Entry 7PEQ (electron microscopy, 35.00 A resolution (very low resolution: no residue pairs are listed; an interface is given only as per-side residue counts)); this record covers chains BG and BH of the 36 polymer chains in the assembly.

[Chain BG]
Protein: Nucleoporin SEH1
Source organism: Homo sapiens
UniProtKB: Q96EE3 (SEH1_HUMAN); residues 1-360 here = UniProt positions 1-360
Sequence (360 residues; row label = number of the first residue in the row):
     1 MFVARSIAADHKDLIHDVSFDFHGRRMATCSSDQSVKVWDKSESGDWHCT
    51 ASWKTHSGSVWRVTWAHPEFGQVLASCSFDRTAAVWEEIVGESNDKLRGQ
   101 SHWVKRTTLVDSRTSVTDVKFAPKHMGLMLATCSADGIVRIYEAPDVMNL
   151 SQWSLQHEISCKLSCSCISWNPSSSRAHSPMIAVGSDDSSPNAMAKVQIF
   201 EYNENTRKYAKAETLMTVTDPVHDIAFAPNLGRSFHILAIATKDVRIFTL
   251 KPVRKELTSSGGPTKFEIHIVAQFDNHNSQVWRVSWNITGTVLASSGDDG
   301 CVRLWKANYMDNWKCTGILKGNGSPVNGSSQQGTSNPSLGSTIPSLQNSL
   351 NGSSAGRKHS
Disordered / not traced: 1-4, 321-360
UniProt features mapped onto this chain:
  - modified residue (Phosphoserine): Ser-179, Ser-190
  - cross-link: Lys-12 (Glycyl lysine isopeptide (Lys-Gly) (interchain with G-Cter in SUMO2))

[Chain BH]
Protein: Nuclear pore complex protein Nup85
Source organism: Homo sapiens
UniProtKB: Q9BW27 (NUP85_HUMAN); residue numbers follow UniProt; this construct covers 1-656
Sequence (656 residues; each row starts with the number of its first residue):
     1 MEELDGEPTVTLIPGVNSKKNQMYFDWGPGEMLVCETSFNKKEKSEMVPS
    51 CPFIYIIRKDVDVYSQILRKLFNESHGIFLGLQRIDEELTGKSRKSQLVR
   101 VSKNYRSVIRACMEEMHQVAIAAKDPANGRQFSSQVSILSAMELIWNLCE
   151 ILFIEVAPAGPLLLHLLDWVRLHVCEVDSLSADVLGSENPSKHDSFWNLV
   201 TILVLQGRLDEARQMLSKEADASPASAGICRIMGDLMRTMPILSPGNTQT
   251 LTELELKWQHWHEECERYLQDSTFATSPHLESLLKIMLGDEAALLEQKEL
   301 LSNWYHFLVTRLLYSNPTVKPIDLHYYAQSSLDLFLGGESSPEPLDNILL
   351 AAFEFDIHQVIKECSIALSNWWFVAHLTDLLDHCKLLQSHNLYFGSNMRE
   401 FLLLEYASGLFAHPSLWQLGVDYFDYCPELGRVSLELHIERIPLNTEQKA
   451 LKVLRICEQRQMTEQVRSICKILAMKAVRNNRLGSALSWSIRAKDAAFAT
   501 LVSDRFLRDYCERGCFSDLDLIDNLGPAMMLSDRLTFLGKYREFHRMYGE
   551 KRFADAASLLLSLMTSRIAPRSFWMTLLTDALPLLEQKQVIFSAEQTYEL
   601 MRCLEDLTSRRPVHGESDTEQLQDDDIETTKVEMLRLSLARNLARAIIRE
   651 GSLEGS
Disordered / not traced: 1-19, 652-656
UniProt features mapped onto this chain:
  - modified residue: Met-1 (N-acetylmethionine), Lys-92 (N6-acetyllysine), Ser-223 (Phosphoserine)
  - natural variant: Ala-477 (A477V: In NPHS17; uncertain significance), Ala-581 (A581P: In NPHS17), Arg-645 (R645W: In NPHS17)

[How chain BG and chain BH interact]
At this resolution (35 A) residue pairs are not listed: 37 residues of chain BG and 30 of chain BH lie at the interface.

[Overview]
Chain BG and chain BH form an interface of 37 and 30 residues respectively.
Here chain BG is Nucleoporin SEH1 and chain BH is Nuclear pore complex protein Nup85, both from Homo sapiens.
Entry 7PEQ (Model of the outer rings of the human nuclear pore complex) was determined by electron microscopy
(same publication as 7PER).
